Entry 8OYI (electron microscopy, 2.19 A resolution); this record covers chains A and B of the 9 polymer chains in the assembly.

== Chain A ==
Molecule: Particulate methane monooxygenase alpha subunit
From: Methylococcus capsulatus str. Bath
Notes: EC 1.14.18.3
UniProtKB: G1UBD1 (PMOB_METCA); residue numbers follow UniProt; this construct covers 1-414
Amino-acid sequence (414 residues; numbered 1 to 414; the number before each row is that of its first residue):
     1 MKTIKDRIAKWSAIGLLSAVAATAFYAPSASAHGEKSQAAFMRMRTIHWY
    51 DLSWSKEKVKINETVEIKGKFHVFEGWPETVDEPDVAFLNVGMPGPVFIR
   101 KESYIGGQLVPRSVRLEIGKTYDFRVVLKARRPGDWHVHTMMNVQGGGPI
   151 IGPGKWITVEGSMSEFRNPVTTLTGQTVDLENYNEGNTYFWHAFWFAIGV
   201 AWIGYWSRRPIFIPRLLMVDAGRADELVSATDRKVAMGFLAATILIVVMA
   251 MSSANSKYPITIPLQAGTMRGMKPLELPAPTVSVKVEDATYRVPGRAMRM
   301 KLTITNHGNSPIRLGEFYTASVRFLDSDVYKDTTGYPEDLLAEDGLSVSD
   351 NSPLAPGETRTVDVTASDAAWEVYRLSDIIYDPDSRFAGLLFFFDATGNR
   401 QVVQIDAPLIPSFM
Disordered / not traced: 1-32
Bound ions: Cu ion site 1: His-33, His-137, His-139; Cu ion site 2: His-48, His-72, Gln-404
Ligand contacts: diundecyl phosphatidyl choline (PLC): Val-248, Met-251, Asn-255, Thr-261
UniProt features mapped onto this chain:
  - binding site (Cu cation): His-33, His-48, His-72, His-137, His-139
  - mutagenesis: His-48 (H48N: Impairs activity of soluble pmoB construct), His-137 (H137A: Abolishes activity of soluble pmoB construct; when associated with A-139), His-139 (H139A: Abolishes activity of soluble pmoB construct; when associated with A-137)

== Chain B ==
Molecule: Particulate methane monooxygenase beta subunit
From: Methylococcus capsulatus str. Bath
Notes: EC 1.14.18.3
UniProtKB: Q607G3 (PMOA_METCA); numbering as in UniProt (aligned over 1-247)
Amino-acid sequence (247 residues; row label = number of the first residue in the row):
     1 MSAAQSAVRSHAEAVQVSRTIDWMALFVVFFVIVGSYHIHAMLTMGDWDF
    51 WSDWKDRRLWVTVTPIVLVTFPAAVQSYLWERYRLPWGATVCVLGLLLGE
   101 WINRYFNFWGWTYFPINFVFPASLVPGAIILDTVLMLSGSYLFTAIVGAM
   151 GWGLIFYPGNWPIIAPLHVPVEYNGMLMSIADIQGYNYVRTGTPEYIRMV
   201 EKGTLRTFGKDVAPVSAFFSAFMSILIYFMWHFIGRWFSNERFLQST
Disordered / not traced: 1-6
Ligand contacts:
  - 1,2-didecanoyl-sn-glycero-3-phosphocholine (P1O), molecule 1: Leu-137, Ser-138, Gly-139, Ser-140, Phe-143
  - 1,2-didecanoyl-sn-glycero-3-phosphocholine (P1O), molecule 2: Ser-140, Leu-142, Phe-143, Ile-146
  - 1,2-didecanoyl-sn-glycero-3-phosphocholine (P1O), molecule 3: Tyr-141, Leu-142, Phe-229, His-232, Phe-233, Arg-236
  - 1,2-didecanoyl-sn-glycero-3-phosphocholine (P1O), molecule 4: Trp-237, Arg-242, Phe-243, Leu-244, Gln-245, Ser-246, Thr-247
  - diundecyl phosphatidyl choline (PLC), molecule 1: Thr-44, Val-67, Met-199, Met-223
  - diundecyl phosphatidyl choline (PLC), molecule 2: Arg-57, Leu-154, Tyr-157, Pro-158, Trp-161, Lys-210, Ala-213, Pro-214, Ala-217, Phe-218
  - diundecyl phosphatidyl choline (PLC), molecule 3: Leu-59, Thr-62, Val-63, Ile-66, Val-67, Met-199, Thr-204, Phe-219, Ile-227
  - diundecyl phosphatidyl choline (PLC), molecule 4: Gly-209, Lys-210, Asp-211, Pro-214, Val-215, Phe-218
  - diundecyl phosphatidyl choline (PLC), molecule 5: Lys-210, Pro-214, Phe-218

== How chain A and chain B interact ==
Residue-residue contacts (181; chain A residue first):
  Val-86(A) / Tyr-196(B)  hydrophobic
  Phe-88(A) / Pro-194(B)  hydrophobic
  Phe-88(A) / Glu-195(B)
  Phe-88(A) / Tyr-196(B)  hydrophobic
  Asn-90(A) / Val-189(B)
  Asn-90(A) / Arg-190(B)  hydrogen bond (side chain-backbone)
  Asn-90(A) / Thr-191(B)  hydrogen bond (side chain-backbone)
  Val-91(A) / Val-189(B)
  Val-91(A) / Thr-191(B)  hydrogen bond (backbone-side chain)
  Gly-92(A) / Thr-191(B)
  Met-93(A) / Val-189(B)  hydrophobic
  Met-93(A) / Thr-191(B)  hydrogen bond (backbone-side chain)
  Pro-96(A) / Phe-114(B)  hydrophobic
  Pro-96(A) / Tyr-188(B)  hydrophobic
  Ile-99(A) / Asn-187(B)
  Ile-99(A) / Tyr-188(B)  hydrophobic
  Arg-100(A) / Gly-185(B)
  Arg-100(A) / Tyr-186(B)  hydrogen bond (side chain-backbone)
  Arg-100(A) / Asn-187(B)  hydrogen bond (backbone-side chain)
  Arg-100(A) / Val-189(B)
  Lys-101(A) / Tyr-173(B)  hydrogen bond (backbone-side chain)
  Lys-101(A) / Asn-174(B)
  Lys-101(A) / Tyr-186(B)
  Glu-102(A) / Asn-174(B)
  Glu-102(A) / Tyr-186(B)
  Ser-103(A) / Tyr-186(B)  hydrogen bond
  Leu-109(A) / Tyr-173(B)
  Leu-109(A) / Asn-174(B)
  Leu-109(A) / Tyr-186(B)
  Pro-111(A) / Met-176(B)
  Pro-111(A) / Met-178(B)  hydrophobic
  Pro-111(A) / Tyr-186(B)  hydrophobic
  Pro-111(A) / Glu-195(B)
  Arg-112(A) / Met-176(B)
  Arg-112(A) / Glu-195(B)
  Ser-113(A) / Glu-195(B)  hydrogen bond (backbone-side chain)
  Ser-113(A) / Tyr-196(B)
  Arg-131(A) / Trp-109(B)
  Arg-131(A) / Tyr-113(B)  hydrogen bond (side chain-backbone)
  Arg-131(A) / Pro-115(B)
  Arg-131(A) / Tyr-188(B)
  Arg-132(A) / Tyr-113(B)
  Met-141(A) / Thr-191(B)
  Asn-143(A) / Pro-194(B)
  Asn-143(A) / Tyr-196(B)
  Val-144(A) / Tyr-196(B)  hydrogen bond (backbone-side chain)
  Gln-145(A) / Tyr-196(B)
  Met-163(A) / Tyr-113(B)  hydrophobic
  Asn-168(A) / Asn-187(B)  hydrogen bond
  Asn-168(A) / Tyr-188(B)
  Val-170(A) / Val-171(B)  hydrophobic
  Thr-171(A) / Val-171(B)
  Thr-172(A) / Val-169(B)
  Thr-172(A) / Pro-170(B)
  Thr-172(A) / Val-171(B)
  Leu-173(A) / Pro-170(B)  hydrogen bond (backbone-backbone)
  Leu-173(A) / Glu-172(B)
  Leu-173(A) / Leu-177(B)  hydrophobic
  Thr-174(A) / Val-169(B)
  Leu-180(A) / Asn-117(B)  hydrogen bond (backbone-side chain)
  Leu-180(A) / Ile-180(B)  hydrophobic
  Leu-180(A) / Ile-183(B)  hydrophobic
  Leu-180(A) / Gln-184(B)
  Leu-180(A) / Tyr-188(B)
  Glu-181(A) / Pro-115(B)
  Glu-181(A) / Asn-117(B)
  Glu-181(A) / Tyr-188(B)  hydrogen bond
  Asn-182(A) / Asn-117(B)
  Tyr-183(A) / Asn-117(B)  hydrogen bond (backbone-side chain)
  Tyr-183(A) / Pro-166(B)  hydrogen bond (side chain-backbone)
  Tyr-183(A) / Leu-167(B)  hydrophobic
  Tyr-183(A) / Val-169(B)
  Tyr-183(A) / Ile-180(B)  hydrophobic
  Asn-184(A) / Ile-163(B)  hydrogen bond (side chain-backbone)
  Asn-184(A) / Pro-166(B)
  Asn-184(A) / Leu-167(B)
  Asn-187(A) / Pro-162(B)  hydrogen bond (side chain-backbone)
  Asn-187(A) / Ile-163(B)
  Thr-188(A) / Phe-120(B)
  Thr-188(A) / Ile-163(B)
  Tyr-189(A) / Trp-101(B)  hydrophobic
  Tyr-189(A) / Tyr-105(B)
  Tyr-189(A) / Ile-116(B)
  Trp-191(A) / Pro-162(B)
  Trp-191(A) / Ile-163(B)  hydrophobic
  His-192(A) / Leu-97(B)
  His-192(A) / Trp-101(B)  hydrogen bond
  His-192(A) / Pro-121(B)  hydrogen bond (side chain-backbone)
  His-192(A) / Ala-122(B)
  His-192(A) / Ser-123(B)
  Trp-195(A) / Ser-123(B)
  Trp-195(A) / Val-125(B)
  Trp-195(A) / Pro-126(B)
  Phe-196(A) / Leu-94(B)
  Gly-199(A) / Thr-90(B)
  Gly-199(A) / Leu-94(B)
  Gly-199(A) / Val-125(B)
  Val-200(A) / Leu-94(B)
  Trp-202(A) / Pro-86(B)  hydrogen bond (side chain-backbone)
  Trp-202(A) / Trp-87(B)
  Trp-202(A) / Thr-90(B)
  Trp-202(A) / Asp-132(B)
  Ile-203(A) / Trp-87(B)  hydrophobic
  Ile-203(A) / Thr-90(B)
  Ile-203(A) / Val-91(B)  hydrophobic
  Ile-203(A) / Leu-94(B)  hydrophobic
  Trp-206(A) / Pro-86(B)
  Trp-206(A) / Trp-87(B)
  Trp-206(A) / Met-136(B)  hydrophobic
  Ser-207(A) / Arg-19(B)  hydrogen bond (backbone-side chain)
  Arg-208(A) / Arg-19(B)  hydrogen bond (backbone-side chain)
  Arg-209(A) / Arg-19(B)  hydrogen bond (backbone-side chain)
  Pro-210(A) / Arg-19(B)
  Pro-210(A) / Asp-22(B)
  Ile-211(A) / Arg-19(B)
  Ile-211(A) / Asp-22(B)  hydrogen bond (backbone-side chain)
  Ile-211(A) / Leu-85(B)
  Phe-212(A) / Asp-22(B)  hydrogen bond (backbone-side chain)
  Phe-212(A) / Ala-25(B)  hydrophobic
  Phe-212(A) / Leu-26(B)
  Phe-212(A) / Tyr-83(B)
  Ile-213(A) / Ile-21(B)  hydrophobic
  Ile-213(A) / Asp-22(B)
  Pro-214(A) / Ser-18(B)
  Arg-215(A) / Tyr-83(B)  hydrogen bond (side chain-backbone)
  Arg-215(A) / Arg-84(B)  hydrogen bond (side chain-backbone)
  Arg-215(A) / Leu-85(B)
  Leu-216(A) / Arg-82(B)
  Leu-216(A) / Tyr-83(B)  hydrophobic
  Val-219(A) / Glu-81(B)
  Val-219(A) / Arg-82(B)
  Val-219(A) / Tyr-83(B)  hydrophobic
  Asp-220(A) / Arg-82(B)  salt bridge
  Val-228(A) / Trp-80(B)  hydrophobic
  Val-228(A) / Arg-84(B)
  Val-228(A) / Met-136(B)  hydrophobic
  Arg-233(A) / Met-136(B)
  Arg-233(A) / Leu-137(B)
  Ala-236(A) / Thr-133(B)
  Ala-236(A) / Met-136(B)  hydrophobic
  Met-237(A) / Leu-137(B)  hydrophobic
  Leu-240(A) / Ile-130(B)  hydrophobic
  Leu-240(A) / Thr-133(B)
  Thr-243(A) / Pro-126(B)
  Thr-243(A) / Ile-129(B)
  Val-247(A) / Pro-126(B)  hydrophobic
  Val-247(A) / Ile-155(B)  hydrophobic
  Val-247(A) / Pro-158(B)  hydrophobic
  Val-247(A) / Gly-159(B)
  Ala-250(A) / Pro-162(B)  hydrophobic
  Met-251(A) / Pro-158(B)  hydrophobic
  Met-251(A) / Trp-161(B)
  Ala-254(A) / Trp-161(B)
  Ala-254(A) / Pro-162(B)  hydrophobic
  Asn-255(A) / Trp-161(B)  hydrogen bond
  Tyr-258(A) / Pro-166(B)  hydrophobic
  Tyr-258(A) / Val-169(B)  hydrophobic
  Ile-260(A) / Val-169(B)
  Ile-260(A) / Pro-170(B)
  Thr-261(A) / Trp-161(B)
  Thr-261(A) / Ala-165(B)
  Thr-261(A) / His-168(B)
  Ile-262(A) / His-168(B)  hydrogen bond (backbone-backbone)
  Ile-262(A) / Pro-170(B)  hydrophobic
  Ile-262(A) / Leu-177(B)  hydrophobic
  Ile-262(A) / Met-178(B)
  Ile-262(A) / Ser-179(B)
  Pro-263(A) / Arg-57(B)
  Leu-264(A) / Asp-53(B)
  Leu-264(A) / Lys-55(B)
  Leu-264(A) / Asp-56(B)
  Leu-264(A) / Ser-179(B)
  Leu-264(A) / Ala-181(B)  hydrophobic
  Leu-264(A) / Asp-182(B)
  Gln-265(A) / Leu-177(B)
  Gln-265(A) / Asp-182(B)  hydrogen bond (backbone-side chain)
  Gln-265(A) / Arg-198(B)  hydrogen bond (backbone-side chain)
  Ala-266(A) / Arg-198(B)
  Ala-266(A) / Val-200(B)  hydrophobic
  Ala-266(A) / Lys-202(B)
  Gly-267(A) / Lys-202(B)
Also at the interface, not in a pair above, chain A (90 interface residues in all): Ala-87, Gly-95, Phe-98, Val-110, Phe-166, Val-178, Glu-185, Ile-198, Asp-232, Phe-239, Ile-244, Met-269
Also at the interface, not in a pair above, chain B (88 interface residues in all): Trp-23, Ser-52, Trp-54, Leu-79, Leu-98, Val-134, Ser-138, Glu-201

== Summary ==
90 residues of chain A and 88 residues of chain B are in contact, with 33 hydrogen bonds and 1 salt bridge.
Polar pairs include Asp-220(A)/Arg-82(B), Asn-90(A)/Arg-190(B) and Asn-90(A)/Thr-191(B). One diundecyl
phosphatidyl choline molecule is bound between chain A and chain B.
Chain A is Particulate methane monooxygenase alpha subunit and chain B is Particulate methane monooxygenase
beta subunit, both from Methylococcus capsulatus str. Bath; the structure, particulate methane monooxygenase
with 2,2,2-trifluoroethanol bound, was determined by electron microscopy, deposited together with 8SR5, 8SQW,
8SR1, 8SR2 and 8SR4.
